Entry 5XHC (X-ray diffraction, 2.75 A resolution); this record covers chains A and E of the 6 polymer chains in the assembly.

Chain A:
Name: Tubulin alpha chain
From: Sus barbatus
Reference sequence: A0A0R4I993 (A0A0R4I993_SUSBA); numbering as in UniProt (aligned over 1-450)
Amino-acid sequence (450 residues; each row starts with the number of its first residue):
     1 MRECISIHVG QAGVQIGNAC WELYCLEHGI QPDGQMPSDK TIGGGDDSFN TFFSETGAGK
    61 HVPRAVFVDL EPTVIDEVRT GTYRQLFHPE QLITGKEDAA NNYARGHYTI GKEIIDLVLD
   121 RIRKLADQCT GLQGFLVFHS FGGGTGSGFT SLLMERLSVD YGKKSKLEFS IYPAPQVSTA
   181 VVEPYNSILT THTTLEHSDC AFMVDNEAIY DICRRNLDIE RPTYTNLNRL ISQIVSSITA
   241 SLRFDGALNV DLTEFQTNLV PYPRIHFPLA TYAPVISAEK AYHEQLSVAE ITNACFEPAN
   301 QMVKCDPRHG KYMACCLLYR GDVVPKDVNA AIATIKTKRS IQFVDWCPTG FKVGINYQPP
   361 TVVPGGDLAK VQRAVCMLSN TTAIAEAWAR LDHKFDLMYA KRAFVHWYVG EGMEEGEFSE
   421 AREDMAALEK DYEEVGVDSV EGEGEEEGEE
Unresolved in the structure: 438-450

Chain E:
Name: Stathmin-4
From: Rattus norvegicus
Reference sequence: P63043 (STMN4_RAT); residues -38 to 145 here correspond to UniProt positions 6-189 (UniProt number = residue number + 44)
Amino-acid sequence (184 residues; row label = number of the first residue in the row; numbers below 1 keep their minus sign (Tyr-38 is residue -38)):
   -38 YKEKMKELPL VSLFCSCFLS DPLNKSSYKY EADTVDLNWC VISDMEVIEL NKCTSGQSFE
    22 VILKPPSFDG VPEFNASLPR RRDPSLEEIQ KKLEAAEERR KYQEAELLKH LAEKREHERE
    82 VIQKAIEENN NFIKMAKEKL AQKMESNKEN REAHLAAMLE RLQEKDKHAE EVRKNKELKE
   142 EASR
Unresolved in the structure: -38 to 5, 28-43, 142-145
Curated features (UniProtKB/Swiss-Prot):
  - modified residue: Ser46 (Phosphoserine)
  - lipidation (S-palmitoyl cysteine): Cys-24, Cys-22

Chain A / chain E interface:
Residue-residue contacts - 58 pairs, chain A then chain E:
  His107(A) - Leu54(E)
  Tyr108(A) - Lys53(E)
  Tyr108(A) - Leu54(E)  hydrophobic
  Tyr108(A) - Ala57(E)  hydrophobic
  Thr109(A) - Arg61(E)  hydrogen bond
  Lys112(A) - Glu55(E)
  Lys112(A) - Glu58(E)  salt bridge
  Leu152(A) - Leu54(E)  hydrophobic
  Glu155(A) - Ile50(E)
  Arg156(A) - Leu47(E)
  Arg156(A) - Gln51(E)  hydrogen bond
  Ser158(A) - Asp44(E)  hydrogen bond
  Val159(A) - Pro45(E)
  Asp245(A) - Cys14(E)  hydrogen bond
  Asp245(A) - Ser16(E)  hydrogen bond (backbone-side chain)
  Ala247(A) - Asn12(E)
  Ala247(A) - Ser19(E)
  Leu248(A) - Ser19(E)
  Pro325(A) - Gln18(E)
  Pro325(A) - Phe20(E)  hydrophobic
  Asn329(A) - Val8(E)
  Asn329(A) - Phe20(E)
  Asn329(A) - Val22(E)
  Ile332(A) - Val22(E)  hydrophobic
  Ala333(A) - Met6(E)  hydrophobic
  Lys336(A) - Leu24(E)
  Asp345(A) - Pro27(E)
  Trp346(A) - Pro27(E)
  Cys347(A) - Pro27(E)
  Pro348(A) - Lys25(E)
  Pro348(A) - Pro27(E)
  Thr349(A) - Ile23(E)
  Thr349(A) - Leu24(E)  hydrogen bond (backbone-backbone)
  Thr349(A) - Lys25(E)  hydrogen bond (backbone-backbone)
  Gly350(A) - Val22(E)
  Phe351(A) - Glu21(E)
  Phe351(A) - Val22(E)  hydrogen bond (backbone-backbone)
  Lys352(A) - Phe20(E)
  Lys352(A) - Glu21(E)
  Val353(A) - Ser19(E)
  Val353(A) - Phe20(E)  hydrogen bond (backbone-backbone)
  Gly354(A) - Gln18(E)
  Ile355(A) - Gly17(E)
  Ile355(A) - Gln18(E)  hydrogen bond (backbone-backbone)
  Ile355(A) - Phe20(E)  hydrophobic
  Asn356(A) - Ser16(E)
  Tyr357(A) - Cys14(E)
  Tyr357(A) - Thr15(E)
  Tyr357(A) - Ser16(E)  hydrogen bond (backbone-backbone)
  Tyr357(A) - Gly17(E)
  Tyr357(A) - Gln18(E)  hydrogen bond
  Val409(A) - Gln64(E)
  Gly410(A) - Gln64(E)
  Glu411(A) - Arg61(E)  hydrogen bond (backbone-side chain)
  Gly412(A) - Ala57(E)
  Gly412(A) - Arg60(E)  hydrogen bond (backbone-side chain)
  Gly412(A) - Arg61(E)
  Glu414(A) - Arg60(E)
Also at the interface, not in a pair above, chain A (40 interface residues in all): Glu196, His197, Gly246, Val328, Gln358
Also at the interface, not in a pair above, chain E (31 interface residues in all): Pro26, Ser46

Overview:
The interface between chain A and chain E involves 40 residues on one side and 31 on the other, with 14
hydrogen bonds and 1 salt bridge. Among the polar pairs are Lys112(A)-Glu58(E), Thr109(A)-Arg61(E) and
Arg156(A)-Gln51(E).
Here chain A is Tubulin alpha chain (Sus barbatus) and chain E is Stathmin-4 (Rattus norvegicus). Entry 5XHC
(Crystal structure of T2R-TTL-PO10 complex) was determined by X-ray diffraction.
